Entry 4LB1 (X-ray diffraction, 2.00 A resolution); this record covers chains E and B of the 4 polymer chains in the assembly.

# Chain E (and B)
Protein: Neutrophil defensin 1
Notes: chain B of this document is another copy of the same molecule, construct and numbering; everything in this record applies to it too
UniProt: P59665 (DEF1_HUMAN); residues 1-30 here correspond to UniProt positions 65-94 (UniProt number = residue number + 64)
Chain sequence (30 residues; each row starts with the number of its first residue):
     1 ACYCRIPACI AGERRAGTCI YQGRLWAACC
Disulfides: Cys2-Cys30, Cys4-Cys19, Cys9-Cys29
Sequence notes: engineered mutation Ala16 (Tyr80 in P59665), Ala28 (Phe92 in P59665)
UniProt features mapped onto this chain:
  - modified residue: Arg14 (ADP-ribosylarginine), Tyr21 (Phosphotyrosine), Arg24 (ADP-ribosylarginine)
Reported in the primary citation:
  - self-association interface (contacts with another copy of this molecule); pairs are residue here / residue on that copy: Tyr3-Ala1
  - mutagenesis - I20A, I20A/L25A, L25A: decreased binding to gp120

# Interface between chain E and chain B
Contacting residue pairs (9):
  Ile20(E) - Thr18(B)
  Ile20(E) - Ile20(B)  hydrophobic
  Ile20(E) - Leu25(B)  hydrophobic
  Gly23(E) - Leu25(B)
  Arg24(E) - Leu25(B)
  Leu25(E) - Ile20(B)  hydrophobic
  Leu25(E) - Gly23(B)
  Leu25(E) - Arg24(B)
  Leu25(E) - Leu25(B)  hydrophobic
Other interface residues (no listed pair), chain E (5 interface residues in all): Thr18

# In short
Chain E and chain B each contribute 5 residues to their interface. The paper reports that I20A, I20A/L25A and
L25A of chain E reduce binding to gp120; a self-association interface involving Tyr3(E).
Chain E and chain B are both Neutrophil defensin 1; the structure, Crystal structure of human alpha-defensin 1
(HNP1) Y16A/F28A mutant, was determined by X-ray diffraction, deposited together with 4LB7, 4LBB and 4LBF.
